6KIE - chain A; structure by X-ray diffraction, 3.15 A resolution.

== Chain A ==
Protein: Leucine--tRNA ligase, cytoplasmic
Source organism: Homo sapiens
Notes: EC 6.1.1.4
UniProtKB: Q9P2J5 (SYLC_HUMAN); residue numbers follow UniProt; this construct covers 1-1061
Amino-acid sequence (1073 residues; numbered -11 to 1061; the number before each row is that of its first residue; numbers below 1 keep their minus sign (Met-11 is residue -11)):
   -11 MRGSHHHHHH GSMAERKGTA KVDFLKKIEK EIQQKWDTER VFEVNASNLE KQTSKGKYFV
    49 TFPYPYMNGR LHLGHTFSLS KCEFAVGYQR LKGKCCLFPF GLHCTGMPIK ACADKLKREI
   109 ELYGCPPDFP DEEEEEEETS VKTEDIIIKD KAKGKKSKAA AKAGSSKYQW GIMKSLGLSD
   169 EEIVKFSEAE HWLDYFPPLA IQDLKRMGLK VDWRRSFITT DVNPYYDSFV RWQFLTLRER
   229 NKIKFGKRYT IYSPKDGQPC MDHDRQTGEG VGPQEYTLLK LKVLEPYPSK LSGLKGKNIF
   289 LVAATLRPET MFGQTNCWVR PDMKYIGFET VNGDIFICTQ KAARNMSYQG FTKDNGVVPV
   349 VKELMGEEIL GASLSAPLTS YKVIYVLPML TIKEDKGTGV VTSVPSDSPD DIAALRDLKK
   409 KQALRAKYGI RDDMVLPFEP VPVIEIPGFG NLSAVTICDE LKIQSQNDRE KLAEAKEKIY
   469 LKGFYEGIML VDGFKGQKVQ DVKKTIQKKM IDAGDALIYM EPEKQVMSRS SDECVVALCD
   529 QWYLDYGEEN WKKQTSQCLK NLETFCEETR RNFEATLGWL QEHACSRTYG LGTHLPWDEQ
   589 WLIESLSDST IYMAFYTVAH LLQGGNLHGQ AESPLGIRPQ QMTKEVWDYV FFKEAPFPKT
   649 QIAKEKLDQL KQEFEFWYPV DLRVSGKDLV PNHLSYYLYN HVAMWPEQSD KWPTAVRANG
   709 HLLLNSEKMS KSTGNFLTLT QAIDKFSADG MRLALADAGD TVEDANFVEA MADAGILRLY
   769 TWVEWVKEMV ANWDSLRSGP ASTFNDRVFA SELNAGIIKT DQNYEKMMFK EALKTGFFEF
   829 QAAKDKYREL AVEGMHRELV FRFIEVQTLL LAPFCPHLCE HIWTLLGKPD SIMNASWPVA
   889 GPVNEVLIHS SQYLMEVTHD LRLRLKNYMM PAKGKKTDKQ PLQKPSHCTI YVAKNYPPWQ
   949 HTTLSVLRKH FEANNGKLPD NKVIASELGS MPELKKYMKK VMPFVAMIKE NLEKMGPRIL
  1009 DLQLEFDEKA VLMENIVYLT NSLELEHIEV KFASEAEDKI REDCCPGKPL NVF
Unresolved in the structure: -11 to 6, 119-153, 917-932
Construct notes: initiating methionine (-11); expression tag (-10 to 0)
Ligand contacts:
  - leucine (LEU): Ala292, Thr293, Leu294, Arg295, Val389, Thr390, Ser396, Asp399, Lys464, Tyr468
  - 5'-O-(L-leucylsulfamoyl)adenosine (LSS): Phe50, Pro51, Tyr52, Pro53, Tyr54, His60, Gly62, His63, Phe65, Ser66, His91, His251, Ser593, Leu594, Ser597, Arg671, Ser673, Gly674, Asp676, Leu677, His681, Gly708, His709, Leu710, Met717
UniProt features mapped onto this chain:
  - motif: His60 to His63 ('HIGH' region), Lys716 to Ser720 ('KMSKS' region)
  - binding site (L-leucine): Tyr52, Tyr54, Leu594, Ser597
  - binding site (ATP): Lys719
  - modified residue: Ser167 (Phosphoserine), Ser720 (Phosphoserine), Lys970 (N6-acetyllysine), Lys1047 (N6-acetyllysine)
  - natural variant: Tyr373 (Y373C: In ILFS1)
  - mutagenesis: Arg236 to Gly256 (Loss of leucyl-tRNA ligase activity. Decreased activity in post-transfer editing of tRNA(Leu) mischarged with methionine), Pro242 (P242E: Reduced leucyl-tRNA ligase activity), Gly245 (G245A: No effect on leucyl-tRNA ligase activity; G245D/R: Reduced leucyl-tRNA ligase activity; G245P: Loss of leucyl-tRNA ligase activity), Pro247 (P247A: Reduced leucyl-tRNA ligase activity), Asp250 (D250A: Reduced leucyl-tRNA ligase activity. Decreased activity in pre-transfer editing and no effect on post-transfer editing of tRNA(Leu) mischarged with methionine ...), Val514 to Tyr534 (Loss of leucyl-tRNA ligase activity. Decreased activity in post-transfer editing of tRNA(Leu) mischarged with methionine), Ser519 (S519G: Reduced leucyl-tRNA ligase activity), Val523 (V523I: Reduced leucyl-tRNA ligase activity), Ala525 (A525S: Reduced leucyl-tRNA ligase activity), Cys527 (C527E: Reduced leucyl-tRNA ligase activity)
From the paper describing this entry:
  - binding site for 5'-O-(L-leucylsulfamoyl)adenosine: His63, Ser66, Ser673, Leu710
  - contacts within the chain: His251-Arg517 (hydrogen bond), Asn56-Arg517
  - mutagenesis - Y52A/Y54A, Y52A/Y54A/H91A, H91A: abolished binding to leucine
  - mutagenesis - H60A/H63A, E257A, S673A/D676A: decreased binding to leucine
  - mutagenesis - N802C/G889C, A888P/G889P: unchanged binding to leucine

== In short ==
Bound to chain A: 5'-O-(L-leucylsulfamoyl)adenosine and leucine. UniProt lists 4 L-leucine-binding residues,
ATP-binding residue Lys719 and 8 mutagenesis sites. The paper reports a binding site for
5'-O-(L-leucylsulfamoyl)adenosine at His63, Ser66 and Ser673 among others; Y52A/Y54A, Y52A/Y54A/H91A and H91A
abolish binding to leucine; 8 substitutions were tested in all.
Chain A is Leucine--tRNA ligase, cytoplasmic (Homo sapiens); the structure, Crystal structure of human
leucyl-tRNA synthetase, Leu-AMS-bound form, was determined by X-ray diffraction together with 6KID, 6KQY and
6KR7 from the same study.
